Entry 8I9T (electron microscopy, 3.60 A resolution); this record covers chains C1 and LB of the 55 polymer chains in the assembly.

Chain C1:
Molecule: 3341-nt RNA strand
From: Chaetomium thermophilum
Sequence (3341 nucleotides; numbered 1 to 3341; the number before each row is that of its first residue):
     1 GGUUGACCUCGGAUCAGGUAGGAGGACCCGCUGAACUUAAGCAUAUCAAU
    51 AAGCGGAGGAAAAGAAACCAACAGGGAUUGCCCUAGUAACGGCGAGUGAA
   101 GCGGCAACAGCUCAAAUUUGAAAGCUGGCUUCGGCCCGCGUUGUAAUUUG
   151 GAGAGGAUGCUUUGGGCGAGGCUCCUUCUGAGUUCCCUGGAACGGGACGC
   201 CACAGAGGGUGAGAGCCCCGUAUAGUUGGAAGCCAAGCCUGUGUAAAGCU
   251 CCUUCGACGAGUCGAGUAGUUUGGGAAUGCUGCUCAAAAUGGGAGGUAAA
   301 UUUCUUCUAAAGCUAAAUACCGGCCAGAGACCGAUAGCGCACAAGUAGAG
   351 UGAUCGAAAGAUGAAAAGCACUUUGAAAAGAGGGUUAAAUAGCACGUGAA
   401 AUUGUUGAAAGGGAAGCGCUUGUGACCAGACUUGCGCCCGGCGGAUCAUC
   451 CGGUGUUCUCACCGGUGCACUCCGCCGGGCUCAGGCCAGCAUCGGUUCUG
   501 GCGGGGGGAUAAAGGCCCAGGGAAUGUGGCUCCUCCGGGAGUGUUAUAGC
   551 CCUGGGUGUAAUACCCUCGCCGGGACCGAGGACCGCGCUCUGCAAGGAUG
   601 CUGGCGUAAUGGUCACCAGCGACCCGUCUUGAAACACGGACCAAGGAGUC
   651 AAGGUUUUGCGCGAGUGUUUGGGUGUAAAACCCGCACGCGUAAUGAAAGU
   701 GAACGUAGGUGAGAGCUUCGGCGCAUCAUCGACCGAUCCUGAUGUAUUCG
   751 GAUGGAUUUGAGUAGGAGCGUUAAGCCUUGGACCCGAAAGAUGGUGAACU
   801 AUGCUUGGAUAGGGUGAAGCCAGAGGAAACUCUGGUGGAGGCUCGCAGCG
   851 GUUCUGACGUGCAAAUCGAUCGUCAAAUCUGAGCAUGGGGGCGAAAGACU
   901 AAUCGAACCAUCUAGUAGCUGGUUACCGCCGAAGUUUCCCUCAGGAUAGC
   951 AGUGUCGACCUUCAGUUUUAUGAGGUAAAGCGAAUGAUUAGGGACUCGGG
  1001 GGCGAUUUUUAGCCUUCAUCCAUUCUCAAACUUUAAAUAUGUAAGAAGCC
  1051 CUUGUUACUUAACUGAACGUGGGCAUUCGAAUGUAUCGACACUAGUGGGC
  1101 CAUUUUUGGUAAGCAGAACUGGCGAUGCGGGAUGAACCGAACGCGGGGUU
  1151 AAGGUGCCGGAGUGGACGCUCAUCAGACACCACAAAAGGCGUUAGUACAU
  1201 CUUGACAGCAGGACGGUGGCCAUGGAAGUCGGAAUCCGCUAAGGACUGUG
  1251 UAACAACUCACCUGCCGAAUGUACUAGCCCUGAAAAUGGAUGGCGCUCAA
  1301 GCGUCCCACCCAUACCCCGCCCUCAGGGUAGAAACGAUGCCCUGAGGAGU
  1351 AGGCGGCCGUGGAGGUCAGUGACGAAGCCUAGGGCGUGAGCCCGGGUCGA
  1401 ACGGCCUCUAGUGCAGAUCUUGGUGGUAGUAGCAAAUACUUCAAUGAGAA
  1451 CUUGAAGGACCGAAGUGGGGAAAGGUUCCAUGUGAACAGCGGUUGGACAU
  1501 GGGUUAGUCGAUCCUAAGCCAUAGGGAAGUUCCGUUUCAAAGGGGCACUC
  1551 GUGCCCCGUGUGGCGAAAGGGAAGCCGGUUAAUAUUCCGGCACCUGGAUG
  1601 UGGGUUUUGCGCGGCAACGCAACUGAACGCGGAGACGACGGCGGGGGCCC
  1651 CGGGCAGAGUUCUCUUUUCUUCUUAACGGUCUAUCACCCUGGAAACAGUU
  1701 UGUCUGGAGAUAGGGUUUAAUGGCCGGAAGAGCCCGACACUUCUGUCGGG
  1751 UCCGGUGCGCUCUCGACGUCCCUUGAAAAUCCGCGGGAGGGAAUAAUUCU
  1801 CACGCCAGGUCGUACUCAUAACCGCAGCAGGUCCCCAAGGUGAACAGCCU
  1851 CUGGUUGAUAGAACAAUGUAGAUAAGGGAAGUCGGCAAAAUAGAUCCGUA
  1901 ACUUCGGGAAAAGGAUUGGCUCUAAGGGUUGGGCACGUUGGGCUUUGGGC
  1951 GGACGCCCUGGGAGCAGAGGGCCUCUAGCCGGGCAACCGGCCGGCGGCCC
  2001 UCAGCACCCGGGGUUGAAGCCCUUAGCAGGCUUCGGCCGUCCGGCGUGCG
  2051 GUUAACAACCAACUUAGAACUGGUACGGACAGGGGGAAUCUGACUGUCUA
  2101 AUUAAAACAUAGCAUUGCGAUGGCCAGAAAGUGGUGUUGACGCAAUGUGA
  2151 UUUCUGCCCAGUGCUCUGAAUGUCAAAGUGAAGAAAUUCAACCAAGCGCG
  2201 GGUAAACGGCGGGAGUAACUAUGACUCUCUUAAGGUAGCCAAAUGCCUCG
  2251 UCAUCUAAUUAGUGACGCGCAUGAAUGGAUUAACGAGAUUCCCACUGUCC
  2301 CUAUCUACUAUCUAGCGAAACCACAGCCAAGGGAACGGGCUUGGCAAAAU
  2351 CAGCGGGGAAAGAAGACCCUGUUGAGCUUGACUCUAGUUUGACAUUGUGA
  2401 AAAGACAUAGGAGGUGUAGAAUAGGUGGGAGCUUCGGCGCCAGUGAAAUA
  2451 CCACUACUCCUAUUGUUUUUUUACUUAUUCAAUGAAGCGGGGCUGGACUU
  2501 GCGUCCAACUUCUGGAGUUAAGGUCCUUCGCGGGCCGACCCGGGUUGAAG
  2551 ACAUUGUCAGGUGGGGAGUUUGGCUGGGGCGGCACAUCUGUUAAACCAUA
  2601 ACGCAGGUGUCCUAAGGGGGGCUCAUGGAGAACAGAAAUCUCCAGUAGAA
  2651 CAAAAGGGUAAAAGUCCCCUUGAUUUUGAUUUUCAGUGUGAAUACAAACC
  2701 AUGAAAGUGUGGCCUAUCGAUCCUUUAGUCCCUCGAAAUUUGAGGCUAGA
  2751 GGUGCCAGAAAAGUUACCACAGGGAUAACUGGCUUGUGGCGGCCAAGCGU
  2801 UCAUAGCGACGUCGCUUUUUGAUCCUUCGAUGUCGGCUCUUCCUAUCAUA
  2851 CCGAAGCAGAAUUCGGUAAGCGUUGGAUUGUUCACCCACUAAUAGGGAAC
  2901 GUGAGCUGGGUUUAGACCGUCGUGAGACAGGUUAGUUUUACCCUACUGAU
  2951 GAACUCGUCGCAAUGGUAAUUCAGCUUAGUACGAGAGGAACCGCUGAUUC
  3001 AGAUAAUUGGUUUUUGCGGUUGUCCGACCGGGCAGUGCCGCGAAGCUACC
  3051 AUCUGCUGGAUAAUGGCUGAACGCCUCUAAGUCAGAAUCCAUGCCAGAAC
  3101 GCGACGAUACUACCCGCACGUUGUAGACGUAUAAGAAUAGGCUCCGGCCU
  3151 CGUAUCCUAGCAGGCGAUUCCUCCGCCGGCCUCGAAGUGGCCGUCGGUAA
  3201 UUCGCGUAUUGCAAUUUAGACACGCGCGGGAUCAAAUCCUUUGCAGACGA
  3251 CUUAGAUGUGCGAAAGGGUCCUGUAAGCAGUAGAGUAGCCUUGUUGUUAC
  3301 GAUCUGCUGAGGGUAAGCCCUCCUUCGCCUAGAUUUCCCAG
Disordered / not traced: 1-2, 800-905, 987-1028, 1438-1854, 1887-2083, 2093-2283, 2359-2362, 2485-2545, 2571-2721, 2753-2756, 2822-2828, 2904-2914, 2937-2940, 3110-3111, 3121-3123, 3215-3217, 3338-3341

Chain LB:
Protein: 60S ribosomal protein L3-like protein
From: Chaetomium thermophilum
UniProtKB: G0RXW1 (G0RXW1_CHATD); residue numbers follow UniProt; this construct covers 1-392
Amino-acid sequence (392 residues; row label = number of the first residue in the row):
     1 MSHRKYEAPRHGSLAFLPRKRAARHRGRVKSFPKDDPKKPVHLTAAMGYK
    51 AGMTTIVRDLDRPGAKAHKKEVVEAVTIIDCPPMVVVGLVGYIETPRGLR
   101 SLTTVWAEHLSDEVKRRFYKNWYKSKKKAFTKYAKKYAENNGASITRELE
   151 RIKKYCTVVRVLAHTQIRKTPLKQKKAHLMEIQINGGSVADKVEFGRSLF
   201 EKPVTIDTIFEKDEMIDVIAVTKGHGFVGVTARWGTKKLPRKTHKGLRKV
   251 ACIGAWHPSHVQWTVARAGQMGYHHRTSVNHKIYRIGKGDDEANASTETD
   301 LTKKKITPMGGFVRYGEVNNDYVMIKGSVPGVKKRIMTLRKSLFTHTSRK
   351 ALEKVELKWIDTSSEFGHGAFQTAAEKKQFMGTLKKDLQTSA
Disordered / not traced: 1-11, 229-267, 392

How chain C1 and chain LB interact:
Contacting residue pairs (200; chain C1 residue first):
  G2353(C1) - Ala268(LB)  sugar contact
  U2947(C1) - Pro18(LB)  phosphate contact
  G2948(C1) - Arg19(LB)  sugar contact
  G2948(C1) - Lys20(LB)  salt bridge to the phosphate
  A2949(C1) - Lys20(LB)  salt bridge to the phosphate
  A2949(C1) - Arg21(LB)  hydrogen bond to the phosphate
  U2950(C1) - Arg21(LB)  salt bridge to the phosphate
  G2957(C1) - Phe118(LB)  hydrogen bond to the sugar
  C2959(C1) - Arg24(LB)  salt bridge to the phosphate
  C2959(C1) - Arg26(LB)  salt bridge to the phosphate
  C2959(C1) - Glu181(LB)  hydrogen bond to the sugar
  G2960(C1) - Arg24(LB)  salt bridge to the phosphate
  G2960(C1) - Arg26(LB)  salt bridge to the phosphate
  G2960(C1) - Tyr92(LB)  hydrogen bond to the sugar
  G2960(C1) - Ser101(LB)  sugar contact
  G2960(C1) - Arg160(LB)  hydrogen bond to the phosphate
  G2960(C1) - Glu181(LB)  hydrogen bond to the phosphate
  C2961(C1) - Arg28(LB)  salt bridge to the phosphate
  C2961(C1) - Lys30(LB)  phosphate contact
  C2961(C1) - Arg97(LB)  sugar contact
  C2961(C1) - Gly98(LB)  sugar contact
  C2961(C1) - Leu99(LB)  hydrogen bond to the sugar
  C2961(C1) - Arg160(LB)  salt bridge to the phosphate
  A2962(C1) - Gly98(LB)  sugar contact
  G2966(C1) - Leu14(LB)  hydrogen bond to the sugar
  G2966(C1) - Ala15(LB)  hydrogen bond to the base
  U2967(C1) - Leu14(LB)  sugar contact
  U2967(C1) - Ala15(LB)  sugar contact
  A2968(C1) - Ser13(LB)  hydrogen bond to the base
  C2994(C1) - Pro63(LB)  hydrogen bond to the sugar
  C2994(C1) - Gly64(LB)  sugar contact
  C2994(C1) - Arg349(LB)  salt bridge to the phosphate
  U2995(C1) - Pro63(LB)  sugar contact
  U2995(C1) - Gly64(LB)  hydrogen bond to the sugar
  U2995(C1) - Ala65(LB)  phosphate contact
  U2995(C1) - Arg349(LB)  phosphate contact
  G2996(C1) - Arg62(LB)  salt bridge to the phosphate
  A3001(C1) - Ser13(LB)  hydrogen bond to the phosphate
  A3001(C1) - Phe16(LB)  sugar contact
  G3002(C1) - Gly12(LB)  phosphate contact
  G3002(C1) - Phe16(LB)  sugar contact
  G3002(C1) - Arg19(LB)  salt bridge to the phosphate
  G3002(C1) - Arg276(LB)  hydrogen bond to the sugar
  A3003(C1) - Thr222(LB)  phosphate contact
  A3003(C1) - His274(LB)  phosphate contact
  A3003(C1) - Ser328(LB)  hydrogen bond to the base
  A3003(C1) - Pro330(LB)  sugar contact
  U3004(C1) - Met53(LB)  sugar contact
  U3004(C1) - Thr222(LB)  phosphate contact
  U3004(C1) - Lys223(LB)  hydrogen bond to the phosphate
  U3004(C1) - Ser328(LB)  sugar contact
  U3004(C1) - Val329(LB)  sugar contact
  U3004(C1) - Gly331(LB)  sugar contact
  A3005(C1) - Met53(LB)  sugar contact
  A3006(C1) - Met53(LB)  sugar contact
  A3006(C1) - Thr54(LB)  sugar contact
  A3006(C1) - Thr55(LB)  hydrogen bond to the sugar
  A3006(C1) - Ala75(LB)  base contact
  A3006(C1) - Lys333(LB)  salt bridge to the phosphate
  A3006(C1) - Asp361(LB)  sugar contact
  A3006(C1) - Glu365(LB)  sugar contact
  U3007(C1) - Glu365(LB)  phosphate contact
  U3008(C1) - His368(LB)  salt bridge to the phosphate
  A3043(C1) - Phe366(LB)  phosphate contact
  A3043(C1) - His368(LB)  salt bridge to the phosphate
  A3044(C1) - Arg314(LB)  hydrogen bond to the phosphate
  A3044(C1) - Glu365(LB)  phosphate contact
  A3044(C1) - Phe366(LB)  phosphate contact
  A3044(C1) - Gly367(LB)  phosphate contact
  G3045(C1) - Arg314(LB)  salt bridge to the phosphate
  C3046(C1) - Lys223(LB)  salt bridge to the phosphate
  U3047(C1) - His225(LB)  salt bridge to the phosphate
  U3052(C1) - Ser328(LB)  hydrogen bond to the base
  C3053(C1) - Glu74(LB)  phosphate contact
  C3053(C1) - His281(LB)  sugar contact
  C3053(C1) - Lys326(LB)  salt bridge to the phosphate
  C3053(C1) - Gly327(LB)  sugar contact
  C3053(C1) - Ser328(LB)  hydrogen bond to the base
  U3054(C1) - Val279(LB)  hydrogen bond to the sugar
  U3054(C1) - Asn280(LB)  phosphate contact
  U3054(C1) - His281(LB)  sugar contact
  U3054(C1) - Lys350(LB)  salt bridge to the phosphate
  G3055(C1) - Asn280(LB)  hydrogen bond to the phosphate
  U3057(C1) - Phe344(LB)  sugar contact
  U3057(C1) - Thr347(LB)  phosphate contact
  G3093(C1) - Ser31(LB)  hydrogen bond to the phosphate
  G3093(C1) - Leu343(LB)  sugar contact
  C3094(C1) - Phe16(LB)  sugar contact
  C3094(C1) - Ser31(LB)  hydrogen bond to the phosphate
  C3094(C1) - Thr277(LB)  phosphate contact
  C3094(C1) - Arg340(LB)  salt bridge to the phosphate
  C3095(C1) - Ala15(LB)  sugar contact
  C3095(C1) - Phe16(LB)  sugar contact
  C3095(C1) - Lys30(LB)  phosphate contact
  C3095(C1) - His275(LB)  salt bridge to the phosphate
  C3095(C1) - Thr277(LB)  phosphate contact
  A3096(C1) - Lys20(LB)  phosphate contact
  A3096(C1) - Lys30(LB)  phosphate contact
  A3096(C1) - His275(LB)  phosphate contact
  G3097(C1) - Ala23(LB)  phosphate contact
  G3097(C1) - Lys30(LB)  hydrogen bond to the base
  G3103(C1) - Arg100(LB)  hydrogen bond to the sugar
  G3103(C1) - Ser101(LB)  hydrogen bond to the sugar
  A3104(C1) - Ser101(LB)  sugar contact
  A3104(C1) - Leu102(LB)  sugar contact
  A3104(C1) - Thr103(LB)  sugar contact
  A3104(C1) - Thr104(LB)  sugar contact
  C3105(C1) - Thr104(LB)  sugar contact
  C3105(C1) - Trp106(LB)  hydrogen bond to the sugar
  C3105(C1) - Tyr133(LB)  phosphate contact
  G3106(C1) - Ala129(LB)  sugar contact
  G3106(C1) - Phe130(LB)  hydrogen bond to the phosphate
  G3106(C1) - Tyr133(LB)  phosphate contact
  A3107(C1) - Lys128(LB)  phosphate contact
  A3107(C1) - Ala129(LB)  sugar contact
  A3107(C1) - Phe130(LB)  sugar contact
  A3107(C1) - Thr131(LB)  phosphate contact
  A3107(C1) - Lys132(LB)  hydrogen bond to the phosphate
  A3107(C1) - Tyr133(LB)  hydrogen bond to the phosphate
  U3108(C1) - Lys128(LB)  phosphate contact
  U3108(C1) - Lys132(LB)  salt bridge to the phosphate
  G3184(C1) - Ile93(LB)  sugar contact
  G3184(C1) - Leu102(LB)  base contact
  G3184(C1) - Arg151(LB)  hydrogen bond to the base
  G3184(C1) - Tyr155(LB)  hydrogen bond to the phosphate
  A3185(C1) - Ile93(LB)  phosphate contact
  A3185(C1) - Thr95(LB)  phosphate contact
  A3185(C1) - Pro96(LB)  base contact
  A3186(C1) - Thr95(LB)  phosphate contact
  A3186(C1) - Arg97(LB)  salt bridge to the phosphate
  A3186(C1) - Arg100(LB)  salt bridge to the phosphate
  G3187(C1) - Arg151(LB)  hydrogen bond to the base
  G3187(C1) - Tyr155(LB)  hydrogen bond to the base
  A3234(C1) - Lys126(LB)  salt bridge to the phosphate
  A3235(C1) - Tyr119(LB)  hydrogen bond to the phosphate
  A3235(C1) - Ser125(LB)  phosphate contact
  A3235(C1) - Lys126(LB)  phosphate contact
  A3236(C1) - Lys120(LB)  hydrogen bond to the phosphate
  A3236(C1) - Asn121(LB)  hydrogen bond to the phosphate
  U3237(C1) - Lys120(LB)  phosphate contact
  U3237(C1) - Asn121(LB)  hydrogen bond to the phosphate
  U3237(C1) - Lys124(LB)  hydrogen bond to the base
  C3244(C1) - His25(LB)  hydrogen bond to the base
  C3244(C1) - Gln174(LB)  base contact
  C3244(C1) - Lys333(LB)  base contact
  C3244(C1) - Lys334(LB)  base contact
  C3244(C1) - Arg335(LB)  hydrogen bond to the phosphate
  A3245(C1) - Lys223(LB)  phosphate contact
  A3245(C1) - Gly224(LB)  hydrogen bond to the phosphate
  A3245(C1) - Tyr273(LB)  sugar contact
  A3245(C1) - Arg335(LB)  salt bridge to the phosphate
  G3246(C1) - Gly224(LB)  phosphate contact
  G3246(C1) - Gly226(LB)  hydrogen bond to the phosphate
  G3246(C1) - Phe227(LB)  base contact
  G3246(C1) - Gln270(LB)  hydrogen bond to the phosphate
  A3247(C1) - Arg21(LB)  salt bridge to the phosphate
  A3247(C1) - Phe227(LB)  phosphate contact
  C3248(C1) - Phe227(LB)  phosphate contact
  G3249(C1) - Arg21(LB)  hydrogen bond to the base
  U3252(C1) - Gln174(LB)  sugar contact
  U3253(C1) - Arg117(LB)  salt bridge to the phosphate
  U3253(C1) - Gln174(LB)  hydrogen bond to the sugar
  U3253(C1) - Lys176(LB)  phosphate contact
  A3254(C1) - Arg116(LB)  phosphate contact
  A3254(C1) - Lys175(LB)  hydrogen bond to the phosphate
  A3254(C1) - Lys176(LB)  hydrogen bond to the phosphate
  G3255(C1) - Arg116(LB)  salt bridge to the phosphate
  G3255(C1) - Tyr123(LB)  stacking on the base
  G3255(C1) - Lys175(LB)  salt bridge to the phosphate
  A3256(C1) - Tyr123(LB)  hydrogen bond to the sugar
  A3256(C1) - Lys124(LB)  base contact
  U3259(C1) - Arg168(LB)  hydrogen bond to the base
  C3261(C1) - Lys173(LB)  phosphate contact
  G3262(C1) - Lys173(LB)  salt bridge to the phosphate
  G3268(C1) - Gly310(LB)  hydrogen bond to the base
  U3269(C1) - Met309(LB)  sugar contact
  U3269(C1) - Ser364(LB)  hydrogen bond to the sugar
  U3269(C1) - Phe366(LB)  base contact
  U3269(C1) - Lys377(LB)  salt bridge to the phosphate
  C3270(C1) - Met309(LB)  phosphate contact
  C3270(C1) - Ser364(LB)  phosphate contact
  C3270(C1) - Phe366(LB)  sugar contact
  C3270(C1) - Gly367(LB)  sugar contact
  C3270(C1) - His368(LB)  phosphate contact
  C3270(C1) - Lys377(LB)  salt bridge to the phosphate
  U3308(C1) - Lys385(LB)  salt bridge to the phosphate
  G3309(C1) - Met381(LB)  hydrogen bond to the base
  G3309(C1) - Leu384(LB)  sugar contact
  A3310(C1) - Leu384(LB)  phosphate contact
  A3310(C1) - Lys385(LB)  hydrogen bond to the phosphate
  G3311(C1) - Lys385(LB)  salt bridge to the phosphate
  A3315(C1) - Phe366(LB)  base contact
  G3317(C1) - Arg314(LB)  hydrogen bond to the phosphate
  C3318(C1) - Phe312(LB)  sugar contact
  C3318(C1) - Val313(LB)  sugar contact
  C3318(C1) - Arg314(LB)  hydrogen bond to the sugar
  C3319(C1) - Gly310(LB)  sugar contact
  C3319(C1) - Gly316(LB)  phosphate contact
  G3332(C1) - Lys124(LB)  base contact
  A3333(C1) - Lys124(LB)  base contact
Other interface residues (no listed pair), chain C1 (91 interface residues in all): U2958, G2993, U3092, C3102, C3183, C3238, A3250, C3251, C3271, C3320, A3331
Other interface residues (no listed pair), chain LB (129 interface residues in all): Lys50, Lys66, Glu94, Lys127, Lys154, Lys169, Pro171, Leu172, Leu179, Met180, Ser278, Gly311, Val332, Gly369, Phe371, Phe380, Thr383, Lys386, Asp387

Overview:
91 residues of chain C1 and 129 residues of chain LB are in contact; the contacts include 57 hydrogen bonds,
36 salt bridges and 1 aromatic stacking contact. Among the polar pairs are G2966(C1)-Ala15(LB),
A2968(C1)-Ser13(LB) and A3003(C1)-Ser328(LB).
Here chain C1 is a 3341-nt RNA strand and chain LB is 60S ribosomal protein L3-like protein, both from
Chaetomium thermophilum. Entry 8I9T (Cryo-EM structure of a Chaetomium thermophilum pre-60S ribosomal subunit
- State Dbp10-1) was determined by electron microscopy, deposited together with 8I9P, 8I9V, 8I9W, 8I9X, 8I9Y,
8I9Z and 8IA0.
